Entry 7T13 (X-ray diffraction, 3.15 A resolution); this record covers chains A and F of the 6 polymer chains in the assembly.

[Chain A (and F)]
Name: Capsid protein p24
Source organism: HIV-1 group M
Notes: chain F of this document is another copy of the same molecule, construct and numbering; everything in this record applies to it too
Reference sequence: B6DRA0 (B6DRA0_9HIV1); residues 1-231 here correspond to UniProt positions 133-363 (UniProt number = residue number + 132)
Chain sequence (231 residues; each row starts with the number of its first residue):
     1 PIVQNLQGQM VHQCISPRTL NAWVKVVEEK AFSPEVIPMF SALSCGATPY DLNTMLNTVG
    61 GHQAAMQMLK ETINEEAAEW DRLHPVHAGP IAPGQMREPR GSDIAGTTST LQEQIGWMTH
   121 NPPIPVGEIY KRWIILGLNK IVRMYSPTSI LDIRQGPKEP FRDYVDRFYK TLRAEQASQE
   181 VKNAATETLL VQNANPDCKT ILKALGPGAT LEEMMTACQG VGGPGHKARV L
Disordered / not traced: 220-231
Disulfide bonds: Cys198-Cys218
Sequence notes: engineered mutation Cys14 (Ala146 in B6DRA0), Cys45 (Glu177 in B6DRA0), Tyr50 (Gln182 in B6DRA0), Ala184 (Trp316 in B6DRA0), Ala185 (Met317 in B6DRA0)
What the authors report for this chain:
  - mutagenesis - Q50Y: unchanged stability
  - mutagenesis - Q50Y: unchanged binding to IP6

[How chain A and chain F interact]
Residue-residue contacts (43; chain A residue first):
  Gln4(A) - Leu6(F)
  Gln4(A) - Gln7(F)
  Arg18(A) - Arg18(F)
  Thr19(A) - Pro17(F)
  Glu29(A) - Lys25(F)  salt bridge
  Lys30(A) - Glu28(F)  salt bridge
  Glu35(A) - Asn57(F)
  Glu35(A) - Thr58(F)
  Glu35(A) - Val59(F)
  Glu35(A) - Gly60(F)
  Pro38(A) - Asn57(F)
  Pro38(A) - Thr58(F)
  Met39(A) - Val24(F)  hydrophobic
  Met39(A) - Thr58(F)
  Ala42(A) - Leu20(F)  hydrophobic
  Ala42(A) - Thr54(F)
  Leu43(A) - Pro17(F)  hydrophobic
  Cys45(A) - His12(F)
  Cys45(A) - Cys14(F)  hydrogen bond
  Arg162(A) - Met144(F)  hydrogen bond (side chain-backbone)
  Arg162(A) - Tyr145(F)
  Val165(A) - Ala64(F)  hydrophobic
  Asp166(A) - His62(F)
  Asp166(A) - Gln63(F)
  Asp166(A) - Ala64(F)  hydrogen bond (side chain-backbone)
  Tyr169(A) - Gln63(F)
  Tyr169(A) - Gln67(F)
  Lys170(A) - Gln63(F)
  Arg173(A) - Asn57(F)  hydrogen bond (side chain-backbone)
  Arg173(A) - Val59(F)  hydrogen bond (side chain-backbone)
  Arg173(A) - Gln63(F)
  Gln179(A) - Lys70(F)
  Thr210(A) - Glu71(F)
  Leu211(A) - Ala64(F)
  Leu211(A) - Gln67(F)
  Leu211(A) - Met68(F)  hydrophobic
  Leu211(A) - Glu71(F)  hydrogen bond (backbone-side chain)
  Glu212(A) - Met68(F)
  Glu212(A) - Lys140(F)  salt bridge
  Glu212(A) - Met144(F)
  Met215(A) - Met68(F)  hydrophobic
  Met215(A) - Met144(F)  hydrophobic
  Gln219(A) - Met144(F)  hydrogen bond (side chain-backbone)
Interface residues without a listed pair, chain A (28 interface residues in all): Ala22, Ser41, Lys182, Asn183, Thr216
Interface residues without a listed pair, chain F (29 interface residues in all): Asn5, Tyr50, Ala65, Glu75

[Summary]
Chain A and chain F form an interface of 28 and 29 residues respectively; the contacts include 7 hydrogen
bonds and 3 salt bridges. Polar pairs include Glu29(A)-Lys25(F), Lys30(A)-Glu28(F) and Glu212(A)-Lys140(F).
From the paper: Q50Y of chain A leaves stability unchanged; Q50Y of chain A leaves binding to IP6 unchanged.
Both chains are Capsid protein p24 (HIV-1 group M). Entry 7T13 (Hexameric HIV-1 (M-group) CA Q50Y mutant) was
determined by X-ray diffraction, deposited together with 7QDF, 7T12, 7T14, 7T15 and 8D3B.
